PDB entry 4AQF | X-ray diffraction, 3.10 A resolution | chain A

== Chain A ==
Molecule: Nucleoprotein
Source organism: Crimean-congo hemorrhagic fever virus
UniProtKB: P89522 (NCAP_CCHFI); residue numbers follow UniProt; this construct covers 1-482
Sequence (483 residues; each row starts with the number of its first residue; numbering starts at 0):
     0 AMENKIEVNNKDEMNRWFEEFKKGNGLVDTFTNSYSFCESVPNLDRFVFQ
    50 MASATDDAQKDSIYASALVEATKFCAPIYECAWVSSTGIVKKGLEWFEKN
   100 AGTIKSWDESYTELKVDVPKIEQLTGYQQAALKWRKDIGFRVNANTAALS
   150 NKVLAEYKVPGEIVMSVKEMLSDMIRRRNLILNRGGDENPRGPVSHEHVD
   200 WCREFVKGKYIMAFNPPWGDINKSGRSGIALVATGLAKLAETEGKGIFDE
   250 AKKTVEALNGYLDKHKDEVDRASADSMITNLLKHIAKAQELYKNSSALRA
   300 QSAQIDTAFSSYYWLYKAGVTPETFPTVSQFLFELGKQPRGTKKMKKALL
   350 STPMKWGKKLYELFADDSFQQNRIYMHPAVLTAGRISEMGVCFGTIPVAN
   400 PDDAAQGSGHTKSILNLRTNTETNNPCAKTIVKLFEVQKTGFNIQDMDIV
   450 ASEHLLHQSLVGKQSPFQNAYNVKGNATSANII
Disordered / not traced: 0, 183-192, 477-482
Sequence notes: expression tag (0)
Swiss-Prot annotation at these positions:
  - motif: Asp-266 to Asp-269 (DEVD)
  - site: Phe-213 (Homooligomerization), Glu-267 (Homooligomerization), Val-268 (Homooligomerization), Asp-269, Arg-270 (Cleavage by host CASP3/caspase 3), Met-276 (Homooligomerization), Pro-352 (Homooligomerization)
  - mutagenesis: Asp-266 to Asp-269 (Almost complete loss of production of viral RNA in tick cell), Asp-266 (D266A: Complete loss of cleavage by host CASP3/caspase 3), Asp-269 (D269A: Complete loss of cleavage by host CASP3/caspase 3), Tyr-374 (Y374A: Slight loss of DNA endonuclease activity), Arg-384 (R384A: Loss of DNA endonuclease activity), Glu-387 (E387A: Loss of DNA endonuclease activity), Lys-411 (K411A: Loss of DNA endonuclease activity), His-453 (H453A: Loss of DNA endonuclease activity), Gln-457 (Q457A: Almost complete loss of DNA endonuclease activity)
What the authors report for this chain:
  - self-association interface (contacts with another copy of this molecule): Thr-320 to Lys-354
  - binding site for sulfate ion: Lys-222, Lys-342, Lys-346 (proposed by the authors, not directly observed)
  - conformationally variable residues (order/disorder transition): Leu-181 to Ser-194

== In short ==
UniProt lists 10 mutagenesis sites. The paper reports a binding site for sulfate ion at Lys-222, Lys-342 and
Lys-346; conformational variability at Leu-181.
Chain A is Nucleoprotein (Crimean-congo hemorrhagic fever virus); the structure, X-ray crystallographic
structure of Crimean-congo haemorrhagic fever virus nucleoprotein, was determined by X-ray diffraction (same
publication as 4AQG).
